PDB entry 4CXJ | X-ray diffraction, 2.80 A resolution | chain A

== Chain A ==
Molecule: Kelch-like ech-associated protein 1
Source organism: Homo sapiens
Notes: fragment: btb domain, residues 48-180
UniProt: Q14145 (KEAP1_HUMAN); numbering as in UniProt (aligned over 48-180)
Sequence (137 residues; row label = number of the first residue in the row):
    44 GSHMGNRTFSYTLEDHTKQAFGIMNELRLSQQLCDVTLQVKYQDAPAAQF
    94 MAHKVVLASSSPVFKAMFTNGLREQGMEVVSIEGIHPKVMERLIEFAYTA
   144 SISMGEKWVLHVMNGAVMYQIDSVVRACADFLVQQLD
Not modelled in the structure: 44-48, 180
Sequence notes: expression tag (44-47); engineered mutation W151 (Cys in Q14145); conflict A172 (Ser in Q14145)
Swiss-Prot annotation at these positions:
  - cross-link: R135 (N5-[4-(S-L-cysteinyl)-5-methyl-1H-imidazol-2-yl]-L-ornithine (Arg-Cys) (interchain with C-151 in KEAP1))
  - natural variant: V167 (V167F: In a lung adenocarcinoma patient)
  - mutagenesis: V123 to G127 (Abolished interaction with NFE2L2/NRF2; when associated with 161-A-A-162), I125 to G127 (Increases ubiquitination and proteolytic degradation), R135 (R135A: Reduced formation of a high-molecular mass KEAP1 molecule when methylglyoxal accumulates), M161 to Y162 (Abolished interaction with NFE2L2/NRF2; when associated with 123-A--A-127), Y162 to I164 (Increases ubiquitination and proteolytic degradation)
From the paper describing this entry:
  - mutagenesis - C151W: decreased binding to Cul3
  - conformationally variable residues (side-chain flip): R135

== Overview ==
UniProt lists 10 mutagenesis sites. The paper reports that C151W reduces binding to Cul3; conformational
variability at R135.
Chain A is Kelch-like ech-associated protein 1 (Homo sapiens); the structure, BTB domain of KEAP1 C151W
mutant, was determined by X-ray diffraction (same publication as 4CXI and 4CXT).
